Entry 1YJD (X-ray diffraction, 2.70 A resolution); this record covers chains L and H of the 3 polymer chains in the assembly.

[Chain L]
Protein: Fab fragment of 5.11A1 antibody light chain
Organism: Mus musculus
Notes: antibody fragment or engineered binder
Amino-acid sequence (212 residues; row label = number of the first residue in the row):
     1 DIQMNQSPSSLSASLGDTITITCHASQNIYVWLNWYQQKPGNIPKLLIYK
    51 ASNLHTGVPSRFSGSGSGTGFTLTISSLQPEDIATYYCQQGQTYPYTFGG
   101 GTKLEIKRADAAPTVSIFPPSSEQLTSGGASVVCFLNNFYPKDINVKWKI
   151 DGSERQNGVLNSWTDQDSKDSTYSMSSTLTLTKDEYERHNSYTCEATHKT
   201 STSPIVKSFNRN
Disulfide bonds: Cys23-Cys88, Cys134-Cys194

[Chain H]
Protein: Fab fragment of 5.11A1 antibody heavy chain
Organism: Mus musculus
Notes: fragment: IgV and IgC1 domains; antibody fragment or engineered binder
Amino-acid sequence (222 residues; each row starts with the number of its first residue):
     1 QVQLQQSGPELVKPGTSVRISCEASGYTFTSYYIHWVKQRPGQGLEWIGC
    51 IYPGNVNTNYNEKFKDKATLIVDTSSNTAYMQLSRMTSEDSAVYFCTRSH
   101 YGLDWNFDVWGAGTTVTVSSAKTTPPSVYPLAPGSAAQTNSMVTLGCLVK
   151 GYFPEPVTVTWNSGSLSSGVHTFPAVLQSDLYTLSSSVTVPSSTWPSETV
   201 TCNVAHPASSTKVDKKIVPRDC
Unresolved in the structure: 1, 219-222
Disulfide bonds: Cys22-Cys96, Cys147-Cys202

[Interface between chain L and chain H]
Contacting residue pairs (72; chain L residue first):
  Trp32(L) - Trp105(H)
  Asn34(L) - Trp105(H)  hydrogen bond (side chain-backbone)
  Asn34(L) - Asn106(H)
  Tyr36(L) - Asn106(H)
  Tyr36(L) - Phe107(H)  hydrogen bond (side chain-backbone)
  Tyr36(L) - Trp110(H)
  Gln38(L) - Gln39(H)  hydrogen bond
  Ile43(L) - Ala112(H)  hydrophobic
  Pro44(L) - Phe95(H)
  Pro44(L) - Trp110(H)  hydrogen bond (backbone-side chain)
  Leu46(L) - Asn106(H)
  Tyr49(L) - Trp105(H)  hydrophobic
  Tyr49(L) - Asn106(H)
  His55(L) - Asp108(H)
  Tyr87(L) - Gln39(H)
  Tyr87(L) - Gln43(H)
  Tyr87(L) - Gly44(H)
  Tyr87(L) - Leu45(H)  hydrophobic
  Tyr94(L) - Trp47(H)  hydrophobic
  Tyr94(L) - Cys50(H)
  Tyr94(L) - Asn59(H)
  Tyr94(L) - Asp104(H)
  Pro95(L) - Trp47(H)  hydrophobic
  Pro95(L) - Asn61(H)
  Tyr96(L) - His35(H)
  Tyr96(L) - Trp47(H)
  Tyr96(L) - Asp104(H)  hydrogen bond
  Tyr96(L) - Phe107(H)  hydrophobic
  Phe98(L) - Leu45(H)
  Phe98(L) - Glu46(H)
  Phe98(L) - Trp47(H)
  Thr114(L) - Thr139(H)
  Val115(L) - Gln138(H)
  Ser116(L) - Gln138(H)  hydrogen bond
  Ser116(L) - Thr144(H)
  Ile117(L) - Gln138(H)  hydrogen bond (backbone-side chain)
  Phe118(L) - Leu131(H)
  Phe118(L) - Ala132(H)
  Phe118(L) - Pro133(H)
  Phe118(L) - Thr144(H)
  Pro119(L) - Ala132(H)
  Ser121(L) - Tyr129(H)
  Ser121(L) - Pro130(H)
  Glu123(L) - Pro130(H)
  Glu123(L) - Lys215(H)  salt bridge
  Gln124(L) - Tyr129(H)
  Ser131(L) - Leu148(H)
  Val133(L) - Leu131(H)  hydrophobic
  Phe135(L) - Leu131(H)  hydrophobic
  Phe135(L) - Phe173(H)  hydrophobic
  Phe135(L) - Ser185(H)
  Phe135(L) - Ser186(H)
  Phe135(L) - Ser187(H)
  Asn137(L) - His171(H)
  Asn137(L) - Phe173(H)
  Asn137(L) - Ser187(H)  hydrogen bond
  Asn138(L) - His171(H)  hydrogen bond
  Leu160(L) - Val176(H)  hydrophobic
  Leu160(L) - Gln178(H)
  Ser162(L) - Phe173(H)
  Ser162(L) - Pro174(H)  hydrogen bond (side chain-backbone)
  Trp163(L) - Pro174(H)
  Thr164(L) - Thr172(H)
  Thr164(L) - Phe173(H)
  Thr164(L) - Pro174(H)
  Ser174(L) - His171(H)  hydrogen bond
  Ser174(L) - Phe173(H)
  Met175(L) - Phe173(H)
  Ser176(L) - Phe173(H)
  Ser176(L) - Ser185(H)
  Thr180(L) - Lys150(H)
  Lys207(L) - Gln138(H)
Other interface residues (no listed pair), chain L (46 interface residues in all): Asn42, Lys50, Gln89, Gly91, Ser127, Asn161, Asp167, Thr178, Asn212
Other interface residues (no listed pair), chain H (46 interface residues in all): Tyr33, Val37, Gly111, Val128, Ser135, Ala137, Leu145, Gly146

[Overview]
The chain L/chain H interface involves 46 residues from each chain; the contacts include 11 hydrogen bonds and
1 salt bridge. Polar pairs include Glu123(L)-Lys215(H), Asn34(L)-Trp105(H) and Tyr36(L)-Phe107(H).
Here chain L is Fab fragment of 5.11A1 antibody light chain and chain H is Fab fragment of 5.11A1 antibody
heavy chain, both from Mus musculus. Entry 1YJD (Crystal structure of human CD28 in complex with the Fab
fragment of a mitogenic antibody (5.11A1)) was determined by X-ray diffraction.
